7TKR - chains T and V of the 27 polymer chains in the assembly; structure by electron microscopy, 6.50 A resolution (low resolution: residue-level contacts below are approximate; hydrogen-bond / salt-bridge calls are withheld).

# Chain T
Molecule: ATP synthase subunit a
Source organism: Saccharomyces cerevisiae
UniProt: P00854 (ATP6_YEAST); residues 1-249 here correspond to UniProt positions 11-259 (UniProt number = residue number + 10)
Chain sequence (249 residues; numbered 1 to 249; the number before each row is that of its first residue):
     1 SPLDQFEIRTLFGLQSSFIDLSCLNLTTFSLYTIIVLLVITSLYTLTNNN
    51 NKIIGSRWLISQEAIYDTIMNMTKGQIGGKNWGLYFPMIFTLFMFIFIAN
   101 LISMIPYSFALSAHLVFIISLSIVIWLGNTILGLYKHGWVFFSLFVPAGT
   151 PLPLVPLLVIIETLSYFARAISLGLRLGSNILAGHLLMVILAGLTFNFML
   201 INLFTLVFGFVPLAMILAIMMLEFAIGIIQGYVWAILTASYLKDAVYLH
Unresolved in the structure: 1-25

# Chain V
Molecule: ATP synthase subunit d
Source organism: Saccharomyces cerevisiae
UniProt: P30902 (ATP7_YEAST); residues 1-173 here correspond to UniProt positions 2-174 (UniProt number = residue number + 1)
Chain sequence (173 residues; numbered 1 to 173; the number before each row is that of its first residue):
     1 SLAKSAANKLDWAKVISSLRITGSTATQLSSFKKRNDEARRQLLELQSQP
    51 TEVDFSHYRSVLKNTSVIDKIESYVKQYKPVKIDASKQLQVIESFEKHAM
   101 TNAKETESLVSKELKDLQSTLDNIQSARPFDELTVDDLTKIKPEIDAKVE
   151 EMVKKGKWDVPGYKDRFGNLNVM
Unresolved in the structure: 1-2
UniProt features mapped onto this chain:
  - modified residue: Ser1 (N-acetylserine)

# Interface between chain T and chain V
Residue-residue contacts (9):
  Asn50(T) with Thr134(V)
  Asn51(T) with Leu133(V); Thr134(V); Val135(V)
  Asp67(T) with Leu170(V)
  Thr68(T) with Leu170(V)
  Lys80(T) with Lys155(V); Gly156(V)
  Gly83(T) with Gly156(V)
Other interface residues (no listed pair), chain T (13 interface residues in all): Lys52, Ile53, Ile54, Ala64, Asn81, Trp82, Leu84
Other interface residues (no listed pair), chain V (10 interface residues in all): Asp131, Glu132, Lys157, Asn169

# In short
The interface between chain T and chain V involves 13 residues on one side and 10 on the other.
Chain T is ATP synthase subunit a and chain V is ATP synthase subunit d, both from Saccharomyces cerevisiae;
the structure, Yeast ATP synthase State 3catalytic(d) with 10 mM ATP backbone model, was determined by
electron microscopy (same publication as 7TJS, 7TJT, 7TJU, 7TJV, 7TJW, 7TJX and 30 further entries).
